6JG5 - chains A and B; structure by X-ray diffraction, 2.22 A resolution.

== Chain A (and B) ==
Molecule: AimR transcriptional regulator
From: Bacillus phage SPbeta
Notes: chain B of this document is another copy of the same molecule, construct and numbering; everything in this record applies to it too
Reference sequence: O64094 (AIMR_BPSPB); residue numbers follow UniProt; this construct covers 1-386
Chain sequence (395 residues; numbered 0 to 394; the number before each row is that of its first residue; numbering starts at 0):
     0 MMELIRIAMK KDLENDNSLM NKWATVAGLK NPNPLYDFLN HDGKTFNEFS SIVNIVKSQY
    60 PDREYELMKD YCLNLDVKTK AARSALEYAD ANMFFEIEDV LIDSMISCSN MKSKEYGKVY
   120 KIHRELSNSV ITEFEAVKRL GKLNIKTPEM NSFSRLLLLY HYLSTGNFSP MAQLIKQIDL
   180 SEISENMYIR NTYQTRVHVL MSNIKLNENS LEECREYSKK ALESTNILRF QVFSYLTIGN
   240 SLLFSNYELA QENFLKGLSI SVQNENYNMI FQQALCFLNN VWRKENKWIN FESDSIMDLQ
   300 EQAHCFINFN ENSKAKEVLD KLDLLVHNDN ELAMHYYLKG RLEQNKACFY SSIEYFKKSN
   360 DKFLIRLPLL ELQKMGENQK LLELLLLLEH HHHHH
Not modelled in the structure: 0, 391-394
Construct notes: initiating methionine (0); expression tag (387-394)

== How chain A and chain B interact ==
Residue-residue contacts (28; chain A residue first):
  A346(A) - N377(B)
  A346(A) - K379(B)
  Y349(A) - K379(B)
  Y349(A) - L380(B)
  Y349(A) - L383(B)
  S350(A) - K379(B)
  E353(A) - K379(B)  salt bridge
  E353(A) - L383(B)
  E353(A) - L386(B)
  N377(A) - A346(B)
  N377(A) - Y349(B)
  K379(A) - S350(B)
  K379(A) - E353(B)  salt bridge
  L380(A) - Y349(B)  hydrophobic
  L380(A) - L380(B)  hydrophobic
  L383(A) - Y349(B)
  L383(A) - I352(B)  hydrophobic
  L383(A) - E353(B)
  L383(A) - L384(B)  hydrophobic
  L386(A) - H389(B)
  L387(A) - L387(B)  hydrophobic
  L387(A) - E388(B)
  L387(A) - H389(B)
  E388(A) - L387(B)
  E388(A) - E388(B)  hydrogen bond (backbone-backbone)
  E388(A) - H390(B)
  H389(A) - L386(B)
  H390(A) - E388(B)
Also at the interface, not in a pair above, chain A (17 interface residues in all): I352, K356, E376, L384
Also at the interface, not in a pair above, chain B (17 interface residues in all): K356, K357

== Summary ==
The chain A/chain B interface involves 17 residues from each chain; the contacts include 1 hydrogen bond and 2
salt bridges. Among the polar pairs are E353(A)-K379(B) and E388(A)-E388(B).
Both chains are AimR transcriptional regulator (Bacillus phage SPbeta). Entry 6JG5 (Crystal structure of AimR)
was determined by X-ray diffraction, deposited together with 6JG8 and 6JG9.
